6WWJ - chains A and B of the 3 polymer chains in the assembly; structure by electron microscopy, 3.40 A resolution.

[Chain A]
Protein: Tubulin alpha-1B chain
From: Sus scrofa
UniProtKB: Q2XVP4 (TBA1B_PIG); numbering as in UniProt (aligned over 1-451)
Amino-acid sequence (451 residues; row label = number of the first residue in the row):
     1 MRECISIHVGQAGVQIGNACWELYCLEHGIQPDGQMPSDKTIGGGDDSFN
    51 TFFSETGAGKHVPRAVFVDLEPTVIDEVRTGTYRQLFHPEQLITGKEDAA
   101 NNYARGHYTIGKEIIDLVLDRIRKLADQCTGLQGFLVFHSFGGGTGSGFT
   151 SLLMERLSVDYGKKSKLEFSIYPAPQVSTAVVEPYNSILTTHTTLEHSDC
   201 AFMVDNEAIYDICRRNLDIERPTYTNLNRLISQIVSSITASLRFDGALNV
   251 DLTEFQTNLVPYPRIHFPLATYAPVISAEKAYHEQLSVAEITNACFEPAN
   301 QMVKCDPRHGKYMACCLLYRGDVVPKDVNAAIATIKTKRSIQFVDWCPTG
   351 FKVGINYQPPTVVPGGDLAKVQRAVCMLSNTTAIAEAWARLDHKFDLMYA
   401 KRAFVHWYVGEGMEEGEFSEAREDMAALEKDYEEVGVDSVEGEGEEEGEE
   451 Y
Disordered / not traced: 442-451
Bound ions: Mg2+: Glu-71 (together with GTP)
Residues lining bound ligands: GTP (guanosine-5'-triphosphate): Gly-10, Gln-11, Ala-12, Gln-15, Glu-71, Asp-98, Ala-99, Ala-100, Asn-101, Ser-140, Gly-143, Gly-144, Thr-145, Ile-171, Thr-179, Glu-183, Asn-206, Tyr-224, Asn-228, Ile-231
Curated features (UniProtKB/Swiss-Prot):
  - motif: Met-1 to Cys-4 (MREC motif)
  - active site: Glu-254
  - binding site (GTP): Gly-10, Gln-11, Ala-12, Gln-15, Glu-71, Ala-99, Ser-140, Gly-143, Gly-144, Thr-145, Gly-146, Thr-179, Glu-183, Asn-206, Tyr-224, Asn-228, Leu-252
  - binding site (Mg(2+)): Glu-71
  - site: Tyr-451 (Involved in polymerization)
  - modified residue: Lys-40 (N6,N6,N6-trimethyllysine), Ser-48 (Phosphoserine), Ser-232 (Phosphoserine), Tyr-282 (3'-nitrotyrosine), Arg-339 (Omega-N-methylarginine), Ser-439 (Phosphoserine), Glu-443 (5-glutamyl polyglutamate), Glu-445 (5-glutamyl polyglutamate), Tyr-451 (3'-nitrotyrosine)
  - cross-link (Glycyl lysine isopeptide (Lys-Gly)): Lys-326 (interchain with G-Cter in ubiquitin), Lys-370 (interchain with G-Cter in ubiquitin)

[Chain B]
Protein: Tubulin beta-2B chain
From: Sus scrofa
UniProtKB: A0A287AGU7 (A0A287AGU7_PIG); numbering as in UniProt (aligned over 1-445)
Amino-acid sequence (445 residues; numbered 1 to 445; the number before each row is that of its first residue):
     1 MREIVHIQAGQCGNQIGAKFWEVISDEHGIDPTGSYHGDSDLQLERINVY
    51 YNEATGNKYVPRAILVDLEPGTMDSVRSGPFGQIFRPDNFVFGQSGAGNN
   101 WAKGHYTEGAELVDSVLDVVRKESESCDCLQGFQLTHSLGGGTGSGMGTL
   151 LISKIREEYPDRIMNTFSVMPSPKVSDTVVEPYNATLSVHQLVENTDETY
   201 CIDNEALYDICFRTLKLTTPTYGDLNHLVSATMSGVTTCLRFPGQLNADL
   251 RKLAVNMVPFPRLHFFMPGFAPLTSRGSQQYRALTVPELTQQMFDSKNMM
   301 AACDPRHGRYLTVAAIFRGRMSMKEVDEQMLNVQNKNSSYFVEWIPNNVK
   351 TAVCDIPPRGLKMSATFIGNSTAIQELFKRISEQFTAMFRRKAFLHWYTG
   401 EGMDEMEFTEAESNMNDLVSEYQQYQDATADEQGEFEEEEGEDEA
Disordered / not traced: 429-445
Residues lining bound ligands:
  - GDP (guanosine-5'-diphosphate): Gly-10, Gln-11, Cys-12, Gln-15, Asp-67, Asn-99, Ser-138, Gly-141, Gly-142, Thr-143, Gly-144, Val-169, Asp-177, Glu-181, Asn-204, Tyr-222, Leu-225, Asn-226
  - GTP (guanosine-5'-triphosphate): Gln-245, Leu-246, Lys-252
  - taxol (TA1): Glu-22, Val-23, Asp-26, Glu-27, Leu-215, Leu-217, Asp-224, His-227, Leu-228, Ala-231, Ser-234, Phe-270, Pro-272, Leu-273, Thr-274, Arg-276, Gln-279, Arg-318, Pro-358, Arg-359, Gly-360, Leu-361

[Chain A / chain B interface]
Contacting residue pairs (71; chain A residue first):
  Gln-11(A) / Gly-244(B)  hydrogen bond (side chain-backbone)
  Gln-11(A) / Gln-245(B)  hydrogen bond (side chain-backbone)
  Gln-11(A) / Leu-246(B)
  Gln-11(A) / Asn-247(B)  hydrogen bond (side chain-backbone)
  Gln-15(A) / Gly-244(B)
  Gln-15(A) / Gln-245(B)  hydrogen bond (side chain-backbone)
  Glu-71(A) / Asn-247(B)
  Pro-72(A) / Arg-2(B)
  Thr-73(A) / Arg-2(B)  hydrogen bond
  Thr-73(A) / Pro-243(B)
  Thr-73(A) / Asn-247(B)
  Val-74(A) / Asn-247(B)
  Asp-76(A) / Arg-46(B)  salt bridge
  Thr-80(A) / Glu-45(B)
  Lys-96(A) / Arg-2(B)
  Lys-96(A) / Cys-129(B)  hydrogen bond (backbone-side chain)
  Glu-97(A) / Gln-131(B)
  Glu-97(A) / Arg-162(B)  salt bridge
  Glu-97(A) / Arg-251(B)  salt bridge
  Asp-98(A) / Asp-249(B)
  Ala-100(A) / Arg-251(B)
  Ala-100(A) / Val-255(B)
  Asn-101(A) / Lys-252(B)
  Asn-101(A) / Asn-256(B)
  Gln-176(A) / Leu-331(B)
  Gln-176(A) / Asn-335(B)
  Val-177(A) / Asp-327(B)
  Val-177(A) / Leu-331(B)  hydrophobic
  Ser-178(A) / Asn-347(B)  hydrogen bond (backbone-side chain)
  Ser-178(A) / Val-349(B)
  Thr-179(A) / Leu-246(B)
  Thr-179(A) / Asp-327(B)
  Thr-179(A) / Lys-350(B)
  Thr-179(A) / Thr-351(B)
  Ala-180(A) / Asn-347(B)  hydrogen bond (backbone-side chain)
  Ala-180(A) / Val-349(B)
  Ala-180(A) / Lys-350(B)
  Val-181(A) / Asn-256(B)
  Val-181(A) / Asn-347(B)
  Val-181(A) / Asn-348(B)
  Val-181(A) / Val-349(B)
  Val-182(A) / Asn-256(B)
  Tyr-210(A) / Met-323(B)
  Tyr-210(A) / Lys-324(B)
  Tyr-210(A) / Asp-327(B)
  Arg-214(A) / Lys-324(B)
  Arg-221(A) / Glu-325(B)  salt bridge
  Pro-222(A) / Ser-322(B)  hydrogen bond (backbone-side chain)
  Pro-222(A) / Lys-324(B)
  Thr-223(A) / Met-321(B)
  Tyr-224(A) / Met-323(B)  hydrophobic
  Lys-394(A) / Pro-346(B)
  Leu-397(A) / Trp-344(B)
  Met-398(A) / Trp-344(B)
  Met-398(A) / Pro-346(B)
  Lys-401(A) / Phe-260(B)
  Arg-402(A) / Phe-260(B)
  Ala-403(A) / Phe-260(B)  hydrophobic
  Ala-403(A) / Trp-344(B)  hydrophobic
  Phe-404(A) / Val-255(B)
  Phe-404(A) / Asn-256(B)
  Phe-404(A) / Pro-259(B)  hydrogen bond (backbone-backbone)
  Phe-404(A) / Ile-345(B)  hydrophobic
  His-406(A) / Val-258(B)
  His-406(A) / Pro-259(B)  hydrogen bond (side chain-backbone)
  His-406(A) / Phe-260(B)
  His-406(A) / Pro-261(B)
  Trp-407(A) / Asp-197(B)
  Trp-407(A) / Ala-254(B)  hydrogen bond (side chain-backbone)
  Trp-407(A) / Val-255(B)
  Trp-407(A) / Val-258(B)  hydrogen bond (side chain-backbone)
Also at the interface, not in a pair above, chain A (38 interface residues in all): Glu-77, Arg-105, Glu-220
Also at the interface, not in a pair above, chain B (43 interface residues in all): Met-1, Leu-130, Phe-242, Ala-248, Glu-343

[Summary]
Chain A and chain B form an interface of 38 and 43 residues respectively, with 13 hydrogen bonds and 4 salt
bridges. Polar pairs include Asp-76(A)/Arg-46(B), Glu-97(A)/Arg-162(B) and Glu-97(A)/Arg-251(B). GTP is bound
between chain A and chain B. Bound to chain B: GDP and taxol.
Chain A is Tubulin alpha-1B chain and chain B is Tubulin beta-2B chain, both from Sus scrofa; the structure,
KIF14[391-755] - ADP in complex with a microtubule, was determined by electron microscopy, deposited together
with 6WWE, 6WWF, 6WWG, 6WWH, 6WWI, 6WWK and 13 further entries.
